PDB entry 7KA0 | X-ray diffraction, 2.40 A resolution | chains B and E of the 6 polymer chains in the assembly

Chain B (and E):
Name: Phenylalanine--tRNA ligase beta subunit
From: Mycobacterium tuberculosis (strain ATCC 25618 / H37Rv)
Notes: EC 6.1.1.20; chain E of this document is another copy of the same molecule, construct and numbering; everything in this record applies to it too
UniProtKB: P9WFU1 (SYFB_MYCTU); residue numbers follow UniProt; this construct covers 1-831
Amino-acid sequence (835 residues; each row starts with the number of its first residue; numbers below 1 keep their minus sign (Gln-3 is residue -3)):
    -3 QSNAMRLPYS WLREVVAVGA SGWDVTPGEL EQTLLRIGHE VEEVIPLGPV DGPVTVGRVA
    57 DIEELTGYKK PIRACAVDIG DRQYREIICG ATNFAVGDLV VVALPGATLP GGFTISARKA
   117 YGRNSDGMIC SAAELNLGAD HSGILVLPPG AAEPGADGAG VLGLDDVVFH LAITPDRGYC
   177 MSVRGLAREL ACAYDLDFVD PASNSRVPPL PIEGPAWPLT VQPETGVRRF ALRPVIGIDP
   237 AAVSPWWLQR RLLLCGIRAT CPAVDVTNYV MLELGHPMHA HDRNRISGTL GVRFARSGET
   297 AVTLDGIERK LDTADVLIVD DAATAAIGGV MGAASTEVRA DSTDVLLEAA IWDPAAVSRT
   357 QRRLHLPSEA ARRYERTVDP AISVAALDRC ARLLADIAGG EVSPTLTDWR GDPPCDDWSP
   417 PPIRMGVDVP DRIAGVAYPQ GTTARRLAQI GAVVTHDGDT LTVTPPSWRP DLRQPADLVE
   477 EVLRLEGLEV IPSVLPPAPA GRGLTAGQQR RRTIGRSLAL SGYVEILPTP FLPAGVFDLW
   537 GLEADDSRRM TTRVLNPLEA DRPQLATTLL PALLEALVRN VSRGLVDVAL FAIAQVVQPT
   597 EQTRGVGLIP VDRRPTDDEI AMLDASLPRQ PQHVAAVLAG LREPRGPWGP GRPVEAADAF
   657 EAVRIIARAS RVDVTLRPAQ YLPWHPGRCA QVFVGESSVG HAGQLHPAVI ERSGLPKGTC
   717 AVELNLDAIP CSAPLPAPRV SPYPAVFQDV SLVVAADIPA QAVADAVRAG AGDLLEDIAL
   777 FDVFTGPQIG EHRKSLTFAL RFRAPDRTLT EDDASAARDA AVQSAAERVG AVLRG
Sequence notes: expression tag (-3 to 0)
Swiss-Prot annotation at these positions:
  - binding site (Mg(2+)): Asp467, Asp473, Glu476, Glu477
Bound ions: K+: Thr263, Asn264, Met274; Mg2+ site 1 near Asp473 (its only coordinating residue here); Mg2+ site 2: Glu476 (shared with 1 residue of chain A); Mg2+ site 3: Phe743 (shared with 1 residue of chain C)
Reported in the primary citation:
  - binding site for tRNA(Phe): Ser747, Asp778, Phe780, Gln784, Thr793, Arg830
  - binding site for tRNA(Phe): Ser747, Asp778, Phe780, Gln784, Thr793, Arg830

How chain B and chain E interact:
Residue-residue contacts - 25 pairs, chain B then chain E:
  Leu491(B) with Ala496(E), hydrophobic
  Ala496(B) with Leu491(E), hydrophobic
  Arg512(B) with Arg512(E)
  Ser513(B) with Leu516(E)
  Leu516(B) with Arg512(E); Ser513(E); Leu516(E), hydrophobic
  Ser517(B) with Leu516(E)
  Arg579(B) with Arg799(E), hydrogen bond (backbone-side chain)
  Gly580(B) with Phe743(E)
  Leu581(B) with Arg797(E)
  Arg641(B) with Phe777(E); Ala795(E)
  Gly642(B) with Leu776(E); Phe777(E)
  Pro643(B) with Leu776(E)
  Phe743(B) with Gly580(E)
  Leu776(B) with Gly642(E); Pro643(E)
  Phe777(B) with Arg641(E); Gly642(E)
  Ala795(B) with Arg641(E)
  Arg797(B) with Leu581(E)
  Arg799(B) with Arg579(E), hydrogen bond (side chain-backbone); Leu581(E)
Interface residues without a listed pair, chain B (24 interface residues in all): Pro493, Ala494, Val736, Pro738, Glu772, Val779
Interface residues without a listed pair, chain E (24 interface residues in all): Pro493, Ala494, Val736, Pro738, Asp745, Glu772, Val779

Summary:
The chain B/chain E interface involves 24 residues from each chain, with 2 hydrogen bonds. The hydrogen-bonded
pair is Arg579(B)-Arg799(E). Thr263(B), Asn264(B) and Met274(B) coordinate K+. UniProt lists 4 Mg2+-binding
residues on chain B. The paper reports a binding site for tRNA(Phe) at Ser747(B), Asp778(B) and Phe780(B)
among others.
Both chains are Phenylalanine--tRNA ligase beta subunit (Mycobacterium tuberculosis (strain ATCC 25618 /
H37Rv)). Entry 7KA0 (Crystal structure of the complex of M. tuberculosis PheRS with cognate precursor tRNA and
phenylalanine) was determined by X-ray diffraction together with 7K98, 7K9M and 7KAB from the same study.
